1JWI - chains A and B; structure by X-ray diffraction, 2.00 A resolution.

== Chain A ==
Molecule: bitiscetin
Organism: Bitis arietans
Sequence (131 residues; row label = number of the first residue in the row):
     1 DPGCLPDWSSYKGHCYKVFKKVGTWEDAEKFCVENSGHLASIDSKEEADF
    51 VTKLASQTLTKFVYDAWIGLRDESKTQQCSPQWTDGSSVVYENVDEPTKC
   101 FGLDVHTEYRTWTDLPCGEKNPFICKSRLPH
Unresolved in the structure: 1-3, 60-61, 128-131
Cystine bridges: Cys4-Cys15, Cys32-Cys125, Cys100-Cys117

== Chain B ==
Molecule: platelet aggregation inducer
Organism: Bitis arietans
Sequence (125 residues; each row starts with the number of its first residue):
     1 DEGCLPDWSSYKGHCYKVFKVEKTWADAEKFCKELVNGGHLMSVNSREEG
    51 EFISKLALEKMRIVLVWIGLSHFWRICPLRWTDGARLDYRALSDEPICFV
   101 AESFHNKWIQWTCNRKKSFVCKYRV
Unresolved in the structure: 1-2
Cystine bridges: Cys4-Cys15, Cys32-Cys121, Cys98-Cys113

== Chain A / chain B interface ==
Pairs across the interface - 77 pairs, chain A then chain B:
  Trp25(A) - Thr82(B)
  Glu29(A) - Thr82(B)  hydrogen bond
  His38(A) - Thr82(B)
  His38(A) - Asp83(B)
  Leu39(A) - Thr82(B)
  Ala40(A) - Trp81(B)
  Ser41(A) - Trp81(B)
  Ser41(A) - Asp83(B)  hydrogen bond
  Ile42(A) - Trp81(B)
  Ile42(A) - Tyr89(B)  hydrophobic
  Asp43(A) - Arg86(B)
  Asp43(A) - Asp88(B)
  Asp43(A) - Tyr89(B)
  Ser44(A) - Tyr89(B)
  Lys45(A) - Tyr89(B)
  Ala48(A) - Tyr89(B)  hydrophobic
  Gly69(A) - Arg80(B)
  Gly69(A) - Trp81(B)
  Gly69(A) - Thr82(B)  hydrogen bond (backbone-backbone)
  Leu70(A) - Leu79(B)  hydrophobic
  Leu70(A) - Arg80(B)
  Leu70(A) - Trp81(B)
  Arg71(A) - Pro78(B)
  Arg71(A) - Leu79(B)
  Arg71(A) - Arg80(B)  hydrogen bond (backbone-backbone)
  Asp72(A) - Pro78(B)
  Asp72(A) - Leu79(B)
  Glu73(A) - Pro78(B)  hydrogen bond (backbone-backbone)
  Glu73(A) - Arg80(B)
  Ser74(A) - Pro78(B)
  Gln78(A) - Leu70(B)
  Gln78(A) - Phe99(B)
  Cys79(A) - His72(B)
  Cys79(A) - Ile76(B)
  Cys79(A) - Cys77(B)  disulfide
  Ser80(A) - Ser71(B)
  Trp83(A) - Met42(B)
  Trp83(A) - Ser43(B)
  Trp83(A) - Val44(B)
  Trp83(A) - Asn45(B)
  Trp83(A) - Ile68(B)  hydrophobic
  Trp83(A) - Gly69(B)
  Trp83(A) - Leu70(B)  hydrophobic
  Trp83(A) - Trp108(B)  hydrophobic
  Thr84(A) - Trp25(B)
  Thr84(A) - Glu29(B)  hydrogen bond
  Thr84(A) - His40(B)  hydrogen bond (backbone-side chain)
  Thr84(A) - Leu41(B)
  Thr84(A) - Gly69(B)  hydrogen bond (backbone-backbone)
  Asp85(A) - His40(B)
  Asp85(A) - Ser43(B)  hydrogen bond
  Ser87(A) - Asn45(B)
  Val89(A) - Leu70(B)  hydrophobic
  Tyr91(A) - Val44(B)
  Tyr91(A) - Asn45(B)
  Tyr91(A) - Ser46(B)
  Tyr91(A) - Arg47(B)
  Tyr91(A) - Trp108(B)
  Glu92(A) - Trp108(B)
  Asn93(A) - His105(B)
  Asn93(A) - Asn106(B)
  Asn93(A) - Lys107(B)
  Asn93(A) - Trp108(B)  hydrogen bond (backbone-backbone)
  Val94(A) - Trp108(B)
  Asp95(A) - Trp108(B)  hydrogen bond (backbone-backbone)
  Thr98(A) - Gln110(B)  hydrogen bond
  Phe101(A) - Trp74(B)  hydrophobic
  Phe101(A) - Leu79(B)  hydrophobic
  Phe101(A) - Leu92(B)  hydrophobic
  Thr111(A) - Ala91(B)
  Trp112(A) - Trp81(B)  hydrophobic
  Trp112(A) - Tyr89(B)
  Trp112(A) - Arg90(B)
  Trp112(A) - Ala91(B)  hydrogen bond (backbone-backbone)
  Trp112(A) - Leu92(B)  hydrophobic
  Asp114(A) - Trp74(B)
  Asp114(A) - Gln110(B)  hydrogen bond
Other interface residues (no listed pair), chain A (39 interface residues in all): Ile68, Gln82, Ser88, Arg110
Other interface residues (no listed pair), chain B (39 interface residues in all): Ala85, Leu87, Ile109
Inter-chain disulfides: Cys79(A)-Cys77(B)

== In short ==
The chain A/chain B interface involves 39 residues from each chain, with 1 disulfide bond and 14 hydrogen
bonds. Among the polar pairs are Glu29(A)-Thr82(B), Ser41(A)-Asp83(B) and Thr84(A)-Glu29(B).
Here chain A is bitiscetin and chain B is platelet aggregation inducer, both from Bitis arietans. Entry 1JWI
(Crystal Structure of Bitiscetin, a von Willeband Factor-dependent Platelet Aggregation Inducer) was
determined by X-ray diffraction.
